5YDO - chain A; structure by X-ray diffraction, 2.00 A resolution.

[Chain A]
Protein: Cell density-dependent motility repressor
Source organism: Salmonella choleraesuis
Reference sequence: A0A0M0PNP4 (A0A0M0PNP4_SALCE); numbering as in UniProt (aligned over 97-302)
Sequence (209 residues; row label = number of the first residue in the row):
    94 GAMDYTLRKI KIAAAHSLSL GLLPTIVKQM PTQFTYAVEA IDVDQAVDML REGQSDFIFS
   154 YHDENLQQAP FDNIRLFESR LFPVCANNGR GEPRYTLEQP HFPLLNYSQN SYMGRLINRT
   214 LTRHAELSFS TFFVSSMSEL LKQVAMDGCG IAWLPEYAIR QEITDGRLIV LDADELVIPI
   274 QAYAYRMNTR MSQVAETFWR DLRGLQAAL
Construct notes: expression tag (94-96)
Reported in the primary citation:
  - contacts within the chain: Leu174-Met206 (hydrophobic contact), Tyr200-Met206 (hydrophobic contact), Tyr205-Met206 (hydrophobic contact), Met206-Leu209 (hydrophobic contact), Met206-Ile210 (hydrophobic contact), Met206-Pro248 (hydrophobic contact), Met206-Ile273 (hydrophobic contact)

[In short]
From the paper: contacts within the chain involving Leu174, Met206 and Tyr200 among others.
Chain A is Cell density-dependent motility repressor (Salmonella choleraesuis); the structure, Regulatory
domain of HypT from Salmonella typhimurium (apo-form), was determined by X-ray diffraction together with 5YDV,
5YDW, 5YER and 5YEZ from the same study.
